8VB2 - chains J and P of the 20 polymer chains in the assembly; structure by electron microscopy, 3.32 A resolution.

Chain J:
Molecule: Octameric ejection protein (gp49)
Organism: Pectobacterium phage PhiM1
UniProtKB: A0A1P7WFW2 (A0A1P7WFW2_9CAUD); numbering as in UniProt (aligned over 1-904)
Amino-acid sequence (904 residues; row label = number of the first residue in the row):
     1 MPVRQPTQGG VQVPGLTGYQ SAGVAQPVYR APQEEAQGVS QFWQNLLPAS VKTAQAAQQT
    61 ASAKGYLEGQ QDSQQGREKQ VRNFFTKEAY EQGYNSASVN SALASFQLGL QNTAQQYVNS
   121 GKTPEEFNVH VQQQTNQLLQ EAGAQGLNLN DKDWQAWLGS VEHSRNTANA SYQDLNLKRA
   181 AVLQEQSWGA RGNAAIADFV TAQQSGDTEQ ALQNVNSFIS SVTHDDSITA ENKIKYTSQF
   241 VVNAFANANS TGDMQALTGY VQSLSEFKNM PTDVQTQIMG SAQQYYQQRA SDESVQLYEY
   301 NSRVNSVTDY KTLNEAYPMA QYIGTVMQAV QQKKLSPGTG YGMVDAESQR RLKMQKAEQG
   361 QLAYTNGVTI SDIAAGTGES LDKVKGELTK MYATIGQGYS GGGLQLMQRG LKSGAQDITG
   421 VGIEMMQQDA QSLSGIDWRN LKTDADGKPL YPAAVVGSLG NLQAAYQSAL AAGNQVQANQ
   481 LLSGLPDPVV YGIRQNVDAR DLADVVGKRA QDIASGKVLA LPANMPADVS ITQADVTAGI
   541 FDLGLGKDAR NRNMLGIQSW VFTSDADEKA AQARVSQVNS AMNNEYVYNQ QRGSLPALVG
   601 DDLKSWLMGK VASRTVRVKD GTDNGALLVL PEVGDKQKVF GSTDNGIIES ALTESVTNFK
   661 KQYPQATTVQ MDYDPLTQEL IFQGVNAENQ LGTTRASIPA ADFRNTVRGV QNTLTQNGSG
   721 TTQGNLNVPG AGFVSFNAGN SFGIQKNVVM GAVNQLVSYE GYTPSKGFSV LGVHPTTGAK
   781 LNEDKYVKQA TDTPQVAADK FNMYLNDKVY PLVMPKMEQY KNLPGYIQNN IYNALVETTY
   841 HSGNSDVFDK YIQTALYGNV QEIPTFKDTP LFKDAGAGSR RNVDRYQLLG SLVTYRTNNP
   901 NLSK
Not modelled in the structure: 1-48, 772-782, 904

Chain P:
Molecule: Ejection protein 3 (gp50)
Organism: Pectobacterium phage PhiM1
UniProtKB: A0A1P7WFW4 (A0A1P7WFW4_9CAUD); numbering as in UniProt (aligned over 1-204)
Amino-acid sequence (204 residues; row label = number of the first residue in the row):
     1 MIWMFAAAAA QMIQGGLQYA QDAKNQRRQN KADQKYNEAV RSASARQITE INTQRSVSRA
    61 QTAQALDAAR RQGAGESSAR NLQAAATDTM GASVEQNLQE VGVQLAAAEG NLMQNAELTE
   121 LSLDSSVMNT VDQARNSIRE LSNPLGTDWA ATGSAVGQIG TSMVANKLGG QGWFGGNSGT
   181 QQPAPISQAA PPTRSNNLST RLNV
Not modelled in the structure: 30-31, 57-92, 142-146, 169-204

Interface between chain J and chain P:
Contacting residue pairs (4; chain J residue first):
  Tyr66(J) - Lys167(P)
  Tyr66(J) - Leu168(P)  hydrophobic
  Gln70(J) - Lys167(P)
  Phe85(J) - Leu141(P)  hydrophobic
Interface residues without a listed pair, chain J (6 interface residues in all): Val81, Arg82, Thr86
Interface residues without a listed pair, chain P (4 interface residues in all): Ile138

Overview:
6 residues of chain J and 4 residues of chain P are in contact.
Here chain J is Octameric ejection protein (gp49) and chain P is Ejection protein 3 (gp50), both from
Pectobacterium phage PhiM1. Entry 8VB2 (C4 pre-infection ejectosome of the mature bacteriophage PhiM1
particle) was determined by electron microscopy, deposited together with 8VB0, 8VB4 and 8VBX.
